7YFZ - chains C and R of the 42 polymer chains in the assembly; structure by electron microscopy, 3.19 A resolution.

Chain C:
Name: Pam3 baseplate wedge gp23
From: uncultured cyanophage
Chain sequence (238 residues; each row starts with the number of its first residue):
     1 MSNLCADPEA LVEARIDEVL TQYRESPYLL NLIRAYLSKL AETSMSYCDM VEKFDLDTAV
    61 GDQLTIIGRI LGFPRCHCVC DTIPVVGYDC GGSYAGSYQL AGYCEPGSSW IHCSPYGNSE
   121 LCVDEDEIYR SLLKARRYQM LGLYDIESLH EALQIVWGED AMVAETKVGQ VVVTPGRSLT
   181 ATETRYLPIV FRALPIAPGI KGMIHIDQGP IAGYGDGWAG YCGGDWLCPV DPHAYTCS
Disulfide bonds: Cys5-Cys48, Cys76-Cys122, Cys80-Cys237

Chain R:
Name: Pam3 baseplate wedge gp22
From: uncultured cyanophage
Chain sequence (299 residues; row label = number of the first residue in the row):
     1 MTYGVQPTGY VKKPLAVHLA EIEASMVDLF GPGVIQTEQS PLGQLNGLYA DLSYDLDERG
    61 EDLYQSFDPE QAEGSRLDIL ARYRLLSRRA GESDESFRRA ITNVDRARID LSDLSTALSA
   121 INGVSWSRVY VNEDATTDAD GIPPNTVSVA VIGGDDDEVA QLVRRYVVPG VGMYGNTTIE
   181 TTIGGFCRRI RVIRPVLIPT SVEIDVQSRP LKNGCPPPSV NAMAAGLYTE LTGPDRPGNG
   241 EDGTVYLFRK IMERLYPNVE VVDVRLSQAP AAPTTPPLVM SFFQMMSFNA DDILVEIVP

Chain C / chain R interface:
Inter-chain disulfides: Cys78(C)-Cys215(R)
Pairs across the interface - 30 pairs, chain C then chain R:
  Cys78(C) - Cys215(R)  disulfide
  Cys80(C) - Pro216(R)  hydrophobic
  Cys80(C) - Pro217(R)
  Asp81(C) - Ser219(R)
  Thr82(C) - Asn221(R)  hydrogen bond
  Tyr94(C) - Asp291(R)
  Gly96(C) - Asp291(R)
  Ser97(C) - Asn221(R)  hydrogen bond (backbone-side chain)
  Ser97(C) - Asp291(R)
  Tyr98(C) - Asn221(R)
  Tyr98(C) - Ala224(R)
  Tyr98(C) - Ala225(R)
  Tyr98(C) - Ala290(R)
  Ile111(C) - Ala225(R)
  Ile111(C) - Thr229(R)  hydrogen bond (backbone-side chain)
  Ile111(C) - Ala290(R)  hydrophobic
  His112(C) - Thr229(R)
  Tyr116(C) - Asn221(R)
  Tyr116(C) - Ala222(R)
  Tyr116(C) - Ala225(R)  hydrophobic
  Gly117(C) - Ala222(R)
  Gly117(C) - Gly226(R)
  Gly117(C) - Tyr256(R)  hydrogen bond (backbone-side chain)
  Asn118(C) - Tyr256(R)
  Ser119(C) - Pro218(R)
  Ser119(C) - Ser219(R)  hydrogen bond (side chain-backbone)
  Ser119(C) - Ala222(R)
  Tyr235(C) - Pro216(R)
  Cys237(C) - Pro216(R)
  Cys237(C) - Pro217(R)  hydrogen bond (side chain-backbone)
Interface residues without a listed pair, chain C (18 interface residues in all): Val79, Thr236
Interface residues without a listed pair, chain R (16 interface residues in all): Met223, Tyr228
The authors on this interface:
  - specific contacts: Cys78(C)-Cys215(R) (covalent link)

In short:
18 residues of chain C and 16 residues of chain R are in contact, with 1 disulfide bond and 6 hydrogen bonds.
Polar contacts include Thr82(C)-Asn221(R), Ser97(C)-Asn221(R) and Ile111(C)-Thr229(R). The paper describes a
contact between Cys78(C) and Cys215(R).
Chain C is Pam3 baseplate wedge gp23 and chain R is Pam3 baseplate wedge gp22, both from uncultured
cyanophage; the structure, Cyanophage Pam3 baseplate proteins, was determined by electron microscopy,
deposited together with 8HDR, 7YFW, 8HDS and 8HDW.
